5JRX - chain A; structure by X-ray diffraction, 1.95 A resolution.

== Chain A ==
Protein: Methyl-accepting chemotaxis protein
Source organism: Caldanaerobacter subterraneus subsp. tengcongensis (strain DSM 15242 / JCM 11007 / NBRC 100824 / MB4)
Notes: engineered mutation(s): UNP residues 1-188
Reference sequence: Q8RBX6 (Q8RBX6_CALS4); residue numbers follow UniProt; this construct covers 1-188
Chain sequence (188 residues; each row starts with the number of its first residue):
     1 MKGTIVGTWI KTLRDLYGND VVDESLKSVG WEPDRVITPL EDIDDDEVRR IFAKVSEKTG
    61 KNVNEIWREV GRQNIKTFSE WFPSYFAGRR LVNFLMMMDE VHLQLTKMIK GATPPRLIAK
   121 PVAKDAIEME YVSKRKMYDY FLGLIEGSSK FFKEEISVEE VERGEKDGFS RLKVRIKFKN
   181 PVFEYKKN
Ion coordination: heme Fe near His102 (its only coordinating residue here)
Residues lining bound ligands: carbon monoxide / heme: Met1, Lys2, Ile5, Trp9, Asn74, Ile75, Phe78, Phe82, Tyr85, Phe86, Phe94, Leu95, Met98, Val101, His102, Leu105, Thr106, Thr113, Pro114, Pro115, Leu117, Met129, Tyr131, Ser133, Arg135, Met137, Tyr140, Phe141, Leu144, Ile145, Ser148

== Overview ==
Ligands of chain A: carbon monoxide / heme.
Chain A is Methyl-accepting chemotaxis protein (Caldanaerobacter subterraneus subsp. tengcongensis (strain DSM
15242 / JCM 11007 / NBRC 100824 / MB4)); the structure, Crystal structure of Fe(II) CO-bound H-NOX protein
from C. subterraneus, was determined by X-ray diffraction (same publication as 5JRU and 5JRV).
